PDB entry 5L52 | X-ray diffraction, 2.70 A resolution | chains K and W of the 28 polymer chains in the assembly

== Chain K ==
Protein: Proteasome subunit beta type-5
From: Saccharomyces cerevisiae S288c
Notes: EC 3.4.25.1
UniProt: P30656 (PSB5_YEAST); residues 1-212 here correspond to UniProt positions 76-287 (UniProt number = residue number + 75)
Sequence (212 residues; each row starts with the number of its first residue):
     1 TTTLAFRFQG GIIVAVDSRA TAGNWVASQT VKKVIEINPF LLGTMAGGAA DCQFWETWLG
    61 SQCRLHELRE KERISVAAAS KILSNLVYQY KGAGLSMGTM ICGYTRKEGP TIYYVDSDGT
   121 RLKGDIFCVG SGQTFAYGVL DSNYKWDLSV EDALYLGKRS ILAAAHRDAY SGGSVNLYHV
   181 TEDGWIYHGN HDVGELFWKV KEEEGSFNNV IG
Covalently attached groups: compound 6N5 linked to Thr1
Metal / ion sites: Mg2+: Ala165, Asp168, Ser171 (shared with Asp204(W) of chain W)
Ligand contacts: 6N5 (N-[(2S)-1-[[(2S)-3-(4-methoxyphenyl)-1-[[(2S,3S,4R)-4-methyl-3,5-bis(oxidanyl)-1-phenyl-pentan-2-yl]amino]-1-oxidanylidene-propan-2-yl]amino]-1-oxidanylidene-propan-2-yl]-1-methyl-5H-indene-2-carboxamide): Arg19, Ala20, Thr21, Ala22, Val31, Lys33, Met45, Ala46, Gly47, Gly48, Ala49, Gln53, Ser131, Tyr170
Reported in the primary citation:
  - catalytic residues: Thr1 (citing earlier work)
  - binding site for 6N5: Thr1

== Chain W ==
Protein: Proteasome subunit beta type-3
From: Saccharomyces cerevisiae S288c
Notes: EC 3.4.25.1
UniProt: P25451 (PSB3_YEAST); residues 0-204 here correspond to UniProt positions 1-205 (UniProt number = residue number + 1)
Sequence (205 residues; each row starts with the number of its first residue; numbering starts at 0):
     0 MSDPSSINGG IVVAMTGKDC VAIACDLRLG SQSLGVSNKF EKIFHYGHVF LGITGLATDV
    60 TTLNEMFRYK TNLYKLKEER AIEPETFTQL VSSSLYERRF GPYFVGPVVA GINSKSGKPF
   120 IAGFDLIGCI DEAKDFIVSG TASDQLFGMC ESLYEPNLEP EDLFETISQA LLNAADRDAL
   180 SGWGAVVYII KKDEVVKRYL KMRQD
Unresolved in the structure: 0
Swiss-Prot annotation at these positions:
  - modified residue: Ser30 (Phosphoserine)
  - cross-link: Lys69 (Glycyl lysine isopeptide (Lys-Gly) (interchain with G-Cter in ubiquitin))
Metal / ion sites: Mg2+: Asp204 (shared with Ala165(K), Asp168(K), Ser171(K) of chain K)

== How chain K and chain W interact ==
Pairs across the interface (46):
  Arg19(K) - Asp204(W)  salt bridge
  Asn24(K) - Asp177(W)
  Asn24(K) - Ala178(W)  hydrogen bond (backbone-backbone)
  Asn24(K) - Leu179(W)
  Trp25(K) - Gln144(W)
  Trp25(K) - Arg176(W)
  Val26(K) - Asp175(W)
  Val26(K) - Arg176(W)  hydrogen bond (backbone-side chain)
  Val26(K) - Asp177(W)
  Val26(K) - Ala178(W)
  Ala27(K) - Arg176(W)  hydrogen bond (backbone-side chain)
  Ser28(K) - Arg176(W)
  Gln29(K) - Arg202(W)
  Gln29(K) - Asp204(W)
  Phe135(K) - Leu33(W)  hydrophobic
  Ala165(K) - Asp204(W)
  His166(K) - Asn37(W)
  His166(K) - Trp182(W)  hydrogen bond (backbone-side chain)
  His166(K) - Gln203(W)  hydrogen bond (side chain-backbone)
  Arg167(K) - Ser32(W)
  Arg167(K) - Gly34(W)  hydrogen bond (side chain-backbone)
  Arg167(K) - Val35(W)  hydrogen bond (side chain-backbone)
  Arg167(K) - Trp182(W)
  Asp168(K) - Ser32(W)
  Ala169(K) - Arg27(W)
  Ala169(K) - Ser32(W)  hydrogen bond (backbone-backbone)
  Ala169(K) - Ala178(W)
  Tyr170(K) - Ser32(W)
  Tyr170(K) - Ala178(W)  hydrophobic
  Ser171(K) - Asp204(W)
  Gly172(K) - Asp204(W)
  Gly173(K) - Arg202(W)  hydrogen bond (backbone-side chain)
  Gly173(K) - Asp204(W)  hydrogen bond (backbone-side chain)
  Asp192(K) - Arg202(W)  salt bridge
  Gly194(K) - Arg202(W)
  Phe197(K) - Gln203(W)
  Trp198(K) - Lys200(W)
  Trp198(K) - Met201(W)
  Trp198(K) - Gln203(W)
  Asn209(K) - Asn37(W)  hydrogen bond (backbone-side chain)
  Asn209(K) - Lys38(W)  hydrogen bond (backbone-side chain)
  Val210(K) - Asn37(W)
  Val210(K) - Gln203(W)
  Ile211(K) - Leu26(W)  hydrophobic
  Ile211(K) - Lys38(W)
  Ile211(K) - Tyr198(W)  hydrophobic
Other interface residues (no listed pair), chain K (25 interface residues in all): Val193
Other interface residues (no listed pair), chain W (23 interface residues in all): Ser5, Gln31

== Overview ==
25 residues of chain K and 23 residues of chain W are in contact; the contacts include 12 hydrogen bonds and 2
salt bridges. Polar contacts include Arg19(K)-Asp204(W), Asp192(K)-Arg202(W) and Val26(K)-Arg176(W).
Covalently linked compound 6N5: at Thr1(K). From the paper: the catalytic residue Thr1(K); a binding site for
6N5 at Thr1(K).
Here chain K is Proteasome subunit beta type-5 and chain W is Proteasome subunit beta type-3, both from
Saccharomyces cerevisiae S288c. Entry 5L52 (Yeast 20S proteasome in complex with epoxyketone inhibitor 14) was
determined by X-ray diffraction (same publication as 5L54, 5L55, 5L5A, 5L5B, 5L5D, 5L5E and 30 further
entries).
